7NQP - chains A and P; structure by X-ray diffraction, 1.24 A resolution.

[Chain A]
Protein: 14-3-3 protein sigma
From: Homo sapiens
Reference sequence: P31947 (1433S_HUMAN); numbering as in UniProt (aligned over 1-248)
Amino-acid sequence (253 residues; each row starts with the number of its first residue; numbers below 1 keep their minus sign (Gly-4 is residue -4)):
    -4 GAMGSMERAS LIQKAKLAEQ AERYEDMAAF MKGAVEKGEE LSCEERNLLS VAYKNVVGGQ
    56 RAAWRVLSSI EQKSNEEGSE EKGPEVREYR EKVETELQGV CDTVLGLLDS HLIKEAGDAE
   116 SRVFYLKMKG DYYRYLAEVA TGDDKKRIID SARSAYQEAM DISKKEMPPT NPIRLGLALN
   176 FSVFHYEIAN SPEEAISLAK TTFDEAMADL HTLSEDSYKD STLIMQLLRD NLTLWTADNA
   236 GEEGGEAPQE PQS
Unresolved in the structure: -4 to -3, 71-77, 232-248
Differences from the reference sequence: expression tag (-4 to 0)
Modified positions: Cys38 (S-hydroxycysteine; CSO)
Glycans and other covalent adducts: LvD1009 (TJ8) linked to Lys122
Metal / ion sites: Mg2+: Glu35, Glu110, Glu188
Small-molecule neighbours: LvD1009 (TJ8; 2-bromanyl-4-(2-phenylimidazol-1-yl)benzaldehyde): Asn42, Ser45, Phe119, Pro167, Ile168, Gly171, Asp215, Leu218, Ile219
Swiss-Prot annotation at these positions:
  - site (Interaction with phosphoserine on interacting protein): Arg56, Arg129
  - modified residue (Phosphoserine): Ser5, Ser74, Ser248
What the authors report for this chain:
  - binding site for LvD1009: Lys122

[Chain P]
Protein: Transcription factor p65
Reference sequence: Q04206 (TF65_HUMAN); numbering as in UniProt (aligned over 39-51)
Amino-acid sequence (13 residues; each row starts with the number of its first residue):
    39 EGRSAGSIPG RRS
Unresolved in the structure: 39-42
Differences from the reference sequence: conflict Arg49 (Glu in Q04206)
Modified positions: Ser45 (phosphoserine; SEP)

[Chain A / chain P interface]
Residue-residue contacts (29; chain A residue first):
  Glu14(A) - Arg50(P)
  Glu14(A) - Ser51(P)  hydrogen bond (side chain-backbone)
  Tyr19(A) - Arg49(P)
  Leu43(A) - Ser51(P)
  Val46(A) - Gly48(P)
  Val46(A) - Arg49(P)
  Val46(A) - Arg50(P)
  Val46(A) - Ser51(P)
  Lys49(A) - Gly48(P)
  Asn50(A) - Arg49(P)  hydrogen bond (side chain-backbone)
  Gly53(A) - Arg49(P)
  Gly54(A) - Arg49(P)
  Arg56(A) - Ser45(P)
  Lys122(A) - Ile46(P)
  Arg129(A) - Ser45(P)
  Tyr130(A) - Ser45(P)
  Gly171(A) - Ile46(P)
  Leu174(A) - Gly44(P)
  Leu174(A) - Ser45(P)
  Leu174(A) - Ile46(P)
  Asn175(A) - Ser45(P)
  Asn175(A) - Ile46(P)  hydrogen bond (side chain-backbone)
  Val178(A) - Gly44(P)
  Glu182(A) - Ala43(P)  hydrogen bond (side chain-backbone)
  Leu222(A) - Pro47(P)
  Asn226(A) - Ala43(P)
  Asn226(A) - Gly44(P)  hydrogen bond (side chain-backbone)
  Leu229(A) - Ala43(P)  hydrophobic
  Trp230(A) - Ala43(P)
Interface residues without a listed pair, chain A (24 interface residues in all): Asn42, Ser45, Ile219

[In short]
Chain A and chain P form an interface of 24 and 9 residues respectively; the contacts include 5 hydrogen
bonds. Polar pairs include Glu14(A)-Ser51(P), Asn50(A)-Arg49(P) and Asn175(A)-Ile46(P). Covalently linked
LvD1009: at Lys122(A). Glu35(A), Glu110(A) and Glu188(A) coordinate Mg2+. The paper reports a binding site for
LvD1009 at Lys122(A).
Here chain A is 14-3-3 protein sigma (Homo sapiens) and chain P is Transcription factor p65. Entry 7NQP
(14-3-3 sigma with RelA/p65 binding site pS45 and covalently bound LvD1009) was determined by X-ray
diffraction (same publication as 7AOG, 7AXN, 7AYF, 7AZ1, 7AZ2, 7BDP and 17 further entries).
